5L5I - chains L and M of the 28 polymer chains in the assembly; structure by X-ray diffraction, 2.90 A resolution.

== Chain L ==
Protein: Proteasome subunit beta type-6, Proteasome subunit beta type-1
From: Saccharomyces cerevisiae (strain ATCC 204508 / S288c)
Notes: EC 3.4.25.1
UniProtKB: chimeric construct of P23724, P20618: residues 1-96 from P23724 (PSB6_YEAST) positions 20-115 (UniProt number = residue number + 19); residues 97-111 from P20618 positions 124-138 (UniProt number = residue number + 27); residues 112-117 from P23724 (PSB6_YEAST) positions 131-136 (UniProt number = residue number + 19); residues 118-133 from P20618 positions 145-160 (UniProt number = residue number + 27); residues 134-222 from P23724 (PSB6_YEAST) positions 153-241 (UniProt number = residue number + 19)
Amino-acid sequence (222 residues; each row starts with the number of its first residue):
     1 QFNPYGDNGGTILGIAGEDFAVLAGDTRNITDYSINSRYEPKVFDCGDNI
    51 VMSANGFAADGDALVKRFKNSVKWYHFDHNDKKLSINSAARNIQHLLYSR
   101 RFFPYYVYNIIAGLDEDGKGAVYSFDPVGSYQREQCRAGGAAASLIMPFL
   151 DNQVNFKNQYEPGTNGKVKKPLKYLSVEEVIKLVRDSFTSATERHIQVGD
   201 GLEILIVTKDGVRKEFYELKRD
Bound ions: Mg2+: Asp222 (shared with 2 residues of chain V)
Ligand contacts: 38X (N-[(3-methyl-1H-inden-2-yl)carbonyl]-D-alanyl-N-[(2S,4R)-1-cyclohexyl-5-hydroxy-4-methyl-3-oxopentan-2-yl]-L-tryptophanamide): Ser124, Asp126, Ser130, Tyr131, Gln132, Glu134, Arg137

== Chain M ==
Protein: Proteasome subunit beta type-7
From: Saccharomyces cerevisiae (strain ATCC 204508 / S288c)
Notes: EC 3.4.25.1
UniProtKB: P30657 (PSB7_YEAST); residues -12 to 233 here correspond to UniProt positions 21-266 (UniProt number = residue number + 33)
Amino-acid sequence (246 residues; numbered -12 to 233; the number before each row is that of its first residue; numbers below 1 keep their minus sign (Thr-12 is residue -12)):
   -12 TQIANAGASPMVNTQQPIVTGTSVISMKYDNGVIIAADNLGSYGSLLRFN
    38 GVERLIPVGDNTVVGISGDISDMQHIERLLKDLVTENAYDNPLADAEEAL
    88 EPSYIFEYLATVMYQRRSKMNPLWNAIIVAGVQSNGDQFLRYVNLLGVTY
   138 SSPTLATGFGAHMANPLLRKVVDRESDIPKTTVQVAEEAIVNAMRVLYYR
   188 DARSSRNFSLAIIDKNTGLTFKKNLQVENMKWDFAKDIKGYGTQKI
Not modelled in the structure: -12 to 0

== Chain L / chain M interface ==
Pairs across the interface (43; chain L residue first):
  Gln1(L) with Thr1(M), hydrogen bond
  Phe2(L) with Thr1(M); Arg104(M); Pro109(M), hydrophobic; Trp111(M), hydrophobic; Leu132(M), hydrophobic; Leu133(M), hydrophobic
  Asn3(L) with Leu133(M)
  Pro4(L) with Arg104(M), hydrogen bond (backbone-side chain); Met107(M), hydrophobic; Leu133(M)
  Tyr5(L) with Arg104(M)
  Asn8(L) with Val135(M)
  Asn29(L) with Tyr137(M)
  Ser34(L) with His149(M), hydrogen bond
  Ile35(L) with Arg156(M), hydrogen bond (backbone-side chain)
  Asn36(L) with Tyr137(M); Ser139(M); Arg156(M)
  Ser37(L) with Ser138(M), hydrogen bond (side chain-backbone)
  Glu40(L) with Arg128(M), salt bridge; Tyr137(M); Ser138(M), hydrogen bond (side chain-backbone)
  Phe57(L) with Arg104(M); Leu133(M); Val135(M), hydrophobic
  Ala59(L) with Tyr101(M); Leu133(M); Gly134(M); Val135(M)
  Asp60(L) with Tyr101(M), hydrogen bond; Arg104(M), salt bridge
  Asp62(L) with Thr136(M), hydrogen bond
  Ala63(L) with Tyr101(M)
  Lys66(L) with Glu94(M), salt bridge
  Arg100(L) with Tyr101(M), hydrogen bond; Arg104(M); Ser105(M)
  Phe103(L) with Ser105(M)
  Tyr105(L) with Tyr101(M)
  Glu218(L) with Arg161(M), salt bridge
  Arg221(L) with Asp160(M), salt bridge; Arg161(M)
Also at the interface, not in a pair above, chain L (25 interface residues in all): Arg38, Tyr39
Also at the interface, not in a pair above, chain M (22 interface residues in all): Leu142

== Summary ==
25 residues of chain L face 22 of chain M across their interface, with 9 hydrogen bonds and 5 salt bridges.
Among the polar pairs are Glu40(L)-Arg128(M), Asp60(L)-Arg104(M) and Lys66(L)-Glu94(M). Chain L binds compound
38X.
Chain L is Proteasome subunit beta type-6, Proteasome subunit beta type-1 and chain M is Proteasome subunit
beta type-7, both from Saccharomyces cerevisiae (strain ATCC 204508 / S288c); the structure, Yeast 20S
proteasome with human beta5i (1-138) and human beta6 (97-111; 118-133) in complex with epoxyketone ..., was
determined by X-ray diffraction, deposited together with 5L52, 5L54, 5L55, 5L5A, 5L5B, 5L5D and 30 further
entries.
